PDB entry 4MEY | X-ray diffraction, 3.95 A resolution | chains D and E of the 6 polymer chains in the assembly

# Chain D
Name: DNA-directed RNA polymerase subunit beta'
Organism: Escherichia coli
Notes: EC 2.7.7.6
UniProt: P0A8T7 (RPOC_ECOLI); residue numbers follow UniProt; this construct covers 1-1407
Chain sequence (1407 residues; each row starts with the number of its first residue):
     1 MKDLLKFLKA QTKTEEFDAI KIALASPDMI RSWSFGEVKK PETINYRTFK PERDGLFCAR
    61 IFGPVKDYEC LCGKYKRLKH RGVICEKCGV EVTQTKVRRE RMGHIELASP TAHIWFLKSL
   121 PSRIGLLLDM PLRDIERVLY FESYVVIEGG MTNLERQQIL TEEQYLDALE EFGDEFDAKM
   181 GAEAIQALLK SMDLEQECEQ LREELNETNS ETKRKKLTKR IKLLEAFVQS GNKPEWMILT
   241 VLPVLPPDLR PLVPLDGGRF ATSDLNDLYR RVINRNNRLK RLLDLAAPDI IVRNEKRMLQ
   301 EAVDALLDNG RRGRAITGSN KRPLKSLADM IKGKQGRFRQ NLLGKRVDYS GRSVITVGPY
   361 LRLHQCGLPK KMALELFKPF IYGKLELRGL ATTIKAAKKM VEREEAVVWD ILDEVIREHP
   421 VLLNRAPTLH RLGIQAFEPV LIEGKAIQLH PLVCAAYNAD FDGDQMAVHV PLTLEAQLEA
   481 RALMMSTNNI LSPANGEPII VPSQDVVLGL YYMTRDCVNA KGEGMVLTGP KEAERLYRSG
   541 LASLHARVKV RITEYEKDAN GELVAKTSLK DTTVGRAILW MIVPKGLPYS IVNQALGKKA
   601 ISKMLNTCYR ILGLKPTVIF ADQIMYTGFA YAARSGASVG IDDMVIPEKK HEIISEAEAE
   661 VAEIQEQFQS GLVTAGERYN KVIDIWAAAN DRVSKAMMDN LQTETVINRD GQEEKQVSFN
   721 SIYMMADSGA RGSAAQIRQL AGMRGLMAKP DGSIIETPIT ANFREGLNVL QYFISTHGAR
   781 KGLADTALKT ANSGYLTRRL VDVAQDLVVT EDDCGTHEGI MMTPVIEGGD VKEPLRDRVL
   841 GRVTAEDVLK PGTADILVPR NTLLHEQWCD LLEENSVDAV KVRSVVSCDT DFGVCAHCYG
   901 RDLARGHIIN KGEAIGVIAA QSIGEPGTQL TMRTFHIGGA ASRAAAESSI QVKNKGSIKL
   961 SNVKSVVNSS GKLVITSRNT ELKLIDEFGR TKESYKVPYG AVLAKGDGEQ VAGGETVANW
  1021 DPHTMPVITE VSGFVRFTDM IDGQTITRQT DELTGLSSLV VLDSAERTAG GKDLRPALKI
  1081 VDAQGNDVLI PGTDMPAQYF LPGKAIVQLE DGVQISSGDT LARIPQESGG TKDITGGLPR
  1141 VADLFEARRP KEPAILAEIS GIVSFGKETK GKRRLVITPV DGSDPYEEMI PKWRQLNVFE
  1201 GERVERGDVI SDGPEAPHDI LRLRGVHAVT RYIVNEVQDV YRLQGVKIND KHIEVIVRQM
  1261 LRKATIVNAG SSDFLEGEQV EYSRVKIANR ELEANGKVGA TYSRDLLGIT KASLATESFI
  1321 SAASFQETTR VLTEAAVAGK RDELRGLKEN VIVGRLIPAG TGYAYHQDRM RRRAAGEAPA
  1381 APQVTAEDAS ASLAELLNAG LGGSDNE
Not modelled in the structure: 1-8, 333-344, 930-1136, 1375-1407
Ion coordination: Zn2+ site 1: Cys70, Cys72, Cys85, Cys88; Mg2+: Asp460, Asp462, Asp464; Zn2+ site 2: Cys814, Cys888, Cys895, Cys898
Curated features (UniProtKB/Swiss-Prot):
  - binding site (Zn(2+)): Cys70, Cys72, Cys85, Cys88, Cys814, Cys888, Cys895, Cys898
  - binding site (Mg(2+)): Asp460, Asp462, Asp464
  - modified residue: Lys983 (N6-acetyllysine)
  - mutagenesis: Gln504 (Q504P: Resistant to antibiotics salinamide A and B), Asn690 (N690D: Resistant to antibiotics salinamide A and B), Met697 (M697V: Resistant to antibiotics salinamide A and B), Ala735 (A735T: Resistant to antibiotics salinamide A and B), Arg738 (R738C/H/P/S: Resistant to antibiotics salinamide A and B), Ala748 (A748E: Resistant to antibiotics salinamide A and B), Pro758 (P758S/T: Resistant to antibiotics salinamide A and B), Phe763 (F763C: Resistant to antibiotics salinamide A and B), Ser775 (S775A: Resistant to antibiotics salinamide A and B), Ala779 (A779T/V: Resistant to antibiotics salinamide A and B), Arg780 (R780C: Resistant to antibiotics salinamide A and B), Gly782 (G782A/C: Resistant to antibiotics salinamide A and B), 1 further mutagenesis entry in UniProt

# Chain E
Name: DNA-directed RNA polymerase subunit omega
Organism: Escherichia coli
Notes: EC 2.7.7.6
UniProt: P0A800 (RPOZ_ECOLI); residues 1-91 here = UniProt positions 1-91
Chain sequence (91 residues; each row starts with the number of its first residue):
     1 MARVTVQDAV EKIGNRFDLV LVAARRARQM QVGGKDPLVP EENDKTTVIA LREIEEGLIN
    61 NQILDVRERQ EQQEQEAAEL QAVTAIAEGR R
Not modelled in the structure: 1-2

# Chain D / chain E interface
Residue-residue contacts (16):
  Glu418(D) - Asp44(E)
  Glu475(D) - Ala24(E)
  Leu478(D) - Val20(E)
  Glu479(D) - Val20(E)
  Arg481(D) - Thr47(E)
  Arg481(D) - Val48(E)
  Ala482(D) - Val20(E)  hydrophobic
  Leu614(D) - Gln7(E)
  Asn910(D) - Asn15(E)
  Asn910(D) - Arg16(E)
  Lys911(D) - Asn15(E)
  Lys911(D) - Phe17(E)
  Gly912(D) - Phe17(E)
  Glu913(D) - Phe17(E)
  Gly1360(D) - Phe17(E)
  Thr1361(D) - Phe17(E)
Also at the interface, not in a pair above, chain D (18 interface residues in all): Arg417, Leu474, Leu483, Thr487, Asn488
Also at the interface, not in a pair above, chain E (13 interface residues in all): Arg3, Val6, Ala27, Lys45

# Summary
18 residues of chain D and 13 residues of chain E are in contact. The Zn2+ site 1 is built by Cys70(D),
Cys72(D), Cys85(D) and Cys88(D). UniProt lists 8 Zn2+-binding residues, 3 Mg2+-binding residues and 13
mutagenesis sites on chain D.
Chain D is DNA-directed RNA polymerase subunit beta' and chain E is DNA-directed RNA polymerase subunit omega,
both from Escherichia coli; the structure, Crystal structure of Escherichia coli RNA polymerase holoenzyme,
was determined by X-ray diffraction, deposited together with 4MEX.
